8Y3E - chains C and I of the 16 polymer chains in the assembly; structure by electron microscopy, 5.32 A resolution (low resolution: residue-level contacts below are approximate; hydrogen-bond / salt-bridge calls are withheld).

# Chain C
Protein: Histone H2A type 1-B/E
From: Homo sapiens
UniProt: P04908 (H2A1B_HUMAN); residues 0-129 here correspond to UniProt positions 1-130 (UniProt number = residue number + 1)
Chain sequence (133 residues; row label = number of the first residue in the row; numbers below 1 keep their minus sign (Gly-3 is residue -3)):
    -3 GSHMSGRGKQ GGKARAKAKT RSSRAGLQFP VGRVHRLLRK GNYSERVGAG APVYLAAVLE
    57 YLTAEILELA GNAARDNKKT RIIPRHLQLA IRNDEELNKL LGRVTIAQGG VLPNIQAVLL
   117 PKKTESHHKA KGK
Disordered / not traced: -3 to 15, 118-129
Sequence notes: expression tag (-3 to -1)
Curated features (UniProtKB/Swiss-Prot):
  - modified residue: Ser1 (N-acetylserine), Arg3 (Citrulline), Lys5 (N6-(2-hydroxyisobutyryl)lysine), Lys9 (N6-(2-hydroxyisobutyryl)lysine), Lys13 (N6-(beta-hydroxybutyryl)lysine), Lys36 (N6-(2-hydroxyisobutyryl)lysine), Lys74 (N6-(2-hydroxyisobutyryl)lysine), Lys75 (N6-(2-hydroxyisobutyryl)lysine), Lys95 (N6-(2-hydroxyisobutyryl)lysine), Gln104 (N5-methylglutamine), Lys118 (N6-(2-hydroxyisobutyryl)lysine), Lys119 (N6-crotonyllysine), Thr120 (Phosphothreonine), Lys125 (N6-crotonyllysine)
  - cross-link (Glycyl lysine isopeptide (Lys-Gly)): Lys13 (interchain with G-Cter in ubiquitin), Lys15 (interchain with G-Cter in ubiquitin), Lys119 (interchain with G-Cter in ubiquitin)

# Chain I
Molecule: 250-nt DNA strand
Sequence (250 nucleotides; row label = number of the first residue in the row):
     1 ATCGGATGTA TATATCTGAC ACGTGCCTGG AGACTAGGGA GTAATCCCCT TGGCGGTTAA
    61 AACGCGGGGG ACAGCGCGTA CGTGCGTTTA AGCGGTGCTA GAGCTGTCTA CGACCAATTG
   121 AGCTCGAGCC TGGAGACTAG GGAGTAATCC CCTTGGCGGT TAAAACGCGG GGGACAGCGC
   181 GTACGTGCGT TTAAGCGGTG CTAGAGCTGT CTACGACCAA TTGAGCGGCC TCGGCACCGG
   241 GATTCTCGAT

# Interface between chain C and chain I
Pairs across the interface (12):
  Thr16(C) - DG32(I)
  Arg17(C) - DG32(I)
  Arg17(C) - DA33(I)
  Gly28(C) - DA31(I)
  Gly28(C) - DG32(I)
  Arg29(C) - DA31(I)
  Arg32(C) - DG30(I)
  Arg32(C) - DA31(I)
  Arg42(C) - DA40(I)
  Arg77(C) - DC20(I)
  Arg77(C) - DA21(I)
  Arg77(C) - DC22(I)
Other interface residues (no listed pair), chain I (10 interface residues in all): DG38, DG39

# Overview
Chain C and chain I form an interface of 7 and 10 residues respectively.
Here chain C is Histone H2A type 1-B/E (Homo sapiens) and chain I is a 250-nt DNA strand. Entry 8Y3E (Cryo-EM
structure of the overlapping di-nucleosome (open form)) was determined by electron microscopy (same
publication as 8Y3C, 8Y3D and 8Y3F).
